Entry 8K5O (electron microscopy, 2.42 A resolution); this record covers chains C and M of the 56 polymer chains in the assembly.

# Chain C
Name: Photosynthetic reaction center cytochrome c subunit
Source organism: Halorhodospira halochloris
UniProtKB: A0A0X8X829 (A0A0X8X829_HALHR); numbering as in UniProt (aligned over 1-372)
Amino-acid sequence (372 residues; each row starts with the number of its first residue):
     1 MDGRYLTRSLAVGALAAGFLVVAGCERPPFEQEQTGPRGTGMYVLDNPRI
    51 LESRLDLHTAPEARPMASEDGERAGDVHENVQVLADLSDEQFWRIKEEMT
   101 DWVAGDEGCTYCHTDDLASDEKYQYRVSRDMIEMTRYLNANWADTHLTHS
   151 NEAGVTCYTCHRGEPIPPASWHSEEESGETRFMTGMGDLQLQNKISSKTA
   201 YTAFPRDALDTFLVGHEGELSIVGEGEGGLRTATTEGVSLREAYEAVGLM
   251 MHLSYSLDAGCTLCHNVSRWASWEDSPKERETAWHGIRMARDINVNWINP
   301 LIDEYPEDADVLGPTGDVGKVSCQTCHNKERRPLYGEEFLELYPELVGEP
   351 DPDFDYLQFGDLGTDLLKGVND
Disordered / not traced: 1-24, 371-372
Covalent attachments: heme c (HEC) linked to Cys109, Cys112, Cys157, Cys160, Cys261, Cys323, Cys326
Ion coordination: heme c Fe (4 sites), coordinated by Lys96, His113, Met131, His146, His161, Met250, His265, His327
Ligand contacts:
  - heme c (HEC), molecule 1: His78, Glu79, Asn80, Val81, Gln82, Val83, Leu84, Ala85, Phe92, Trp93, Lys96, Met99, Thr100, Ala104, Gly108, Tyr111, His113, Leu117, Ala118, Gln124, Tyr125, Ser128, Arg129
  - heme c (HEC), molecule 2: Met99, Val103, Tyr111, Tyr123, Gln124, Val127, Ser128, Met131, Ile132, Met134, Thr135, Leu138, Val155, Thr156, His161, Pro165, Ile166, Pro167, Ser170, His172, Ile293, Ile298, Tyr305, Val311, Val318, Gly319, Lys320, Val321, Thr325, Leu346
  - heme c (HEC), molecule 3: Leu138, His146, Leu147, Thr148, His149, Ser150, Asn151, Ala153, Gly154, Val155, Thr159, Leu213, Leu253, Leu257, Glu279, Thr282, Ala283, Gly286, Ile287, Met289, Ile293, Val321, Ser322, His327, Arg331, Arg332, Pro333, Gly336
  - heme c (HEC), molecule 4: Leu220, Ser221, Ile222, Val223, Val247, Met250, Met251, Leu253, Ser254, Leu257, Gly260, Leu263, Cys264, His265, Trp270, Ala271, Trp273, Glu279, Arg280, Ala283, Trp284, Ile287, Arg288

# Chain M
Name: Reaction center protein M chain
Source organism: Halorhodospira halochloris
UniProtKB: A0A0X8X847 (A0A0X8X847_HALHR); residue numbers follow UniProt; this construct covers 1-320
Amino-acid sequence (320 residues; each row starts with the number of its first residue):
     1 MAEYQNVFTRVQVRGPAEQGLEVPGGSWNRVGRPRFSYLLGKIGDAQVGP
    51 IYLGATGVVASLGFLIFCLMVGFNWLAAVDWSVREVFRQFWWLAVEVPPP
   101 EYGLRIPPFNDGGWFLWGLAICSLSLLMWWARTYIRARALGLGTHVAWAF
   151 AAALWFYFIITIIRPVAIGSWDESLPIGMFAHLDWLVAISERYGNFYYNP
   201 FHMLSIAFCFGSALLFAAHGATILATGRYNSEREIEQITDRGTGSERAAL
   251 FWRWTMGFNATMESIHRWGYWMAILVPLVASIGLFLSGTVIESWYEWGLK
   301 HNLVPIYEELSDPARNPAAQ
Disordered / not traced: 1, 320
Ion coordination: Fe ion: His219, Glu234, His266 (shared with 2 residues of chain L)
Ligand contacts:
  - Trans-Geranyl Bacteriochlorophyll B (A1LZM), molecule 1: Ile51, Trp91, Trp129, Phe156, Tyr157, Ile160, Leu175, Met179, Phe180, His182, Leu183, Trp185, Leu186
  - Trans-Geranyl Bacteriochlorophyll B (A1LZM), molecule 2: Phe64, Phe67, Cys68, Cys122, Leu126, Ala153, Leu154, Phe156, Tyr157, Ile160, Trp185, Leu186, Val187, Ile189, Ser190, Glu191, Asn195, Phe196, Tyr197, Asn199, Phe201, His202, Ser205, Ile206, Cys209, Phe210, Val276, Pro277, Ala280, Gly283, Leu284
  - Trans-Geranyl Bacteriochlorophyll B (A1LZM), molecule 3: Leu186, Tyr197, Phe210
  - Trans-Geranyl Bacteriochlorophyll B (A1LZM), molecule 4: Tyr197, His202, Met203, Ile206, Ala207, Phe210, Gly211, Leu214, Met272
  - Trans-Geranyl Bacteriopheophytin B (A1LZP), molecule 1: Ile51, Tyr52, Leu53, Gly57, Val58, Ser61, Phe64, Leu65, Leu126, Trp129, Arg132, Thr133, Val146, Ala149, Phe150, Ala153, Ala273, Ile274, Val276, Pro277
  - Trans-Geranyl Bacteriopheophytin B (A1LZP), molecule 2: Phe210, Ala213, Leu214, Ala217, Ala218, Trp252, Thr255, Met256
  - 2-O-octyl-beta-D-glucopyranose (BGL): Thr56, Leu124, Leu127, Met128, Ala131, Ile135
  - menaquinone 8 (MQ8), molecule 1: Phe67, Cys68, Val71, Gly72, Trp75, Phe115, Leu119, Cys122, Tyr157, Thr161, Leu175, Pro176, Ile177, Gly178, His182
  - menaquinone 8 (MQ8), molecule 2: Leu214, Leu215, Ala218, His219, Thr222, Ile223, Ser245, Ala248, Ala249, Trp252, Thr255, Met256, Phe258, Asn259, Ala260, Thr261, Met262, Ile265, Trp268, Met272

# Interface between chain C and chain M
Contacting residue pairs - 139 pairs, chain C then chain M:
  Gly36(C) - Leu310(M)
  Pro37(C) - Tyr307(M)  hydrophobic
  Pro37(C) - Glu308(M)
  Pro37(C) - Leu310(M)
  Thr40(C) - Tyr307(M)
  Arg181(C) - Asn110(M)  hydrogen bond (side chain-backbone)
  Arg181(C) - Asp111(M)  salt bridge
  Phe182(C) - Asn110(M)  hydrogen bond (backbone-side chain)
  Met183(C) - Pro108(M)
  Met183(C) - Phe109(M)  hydrogen bond (backbone-backbone)
  Met183(C) - Asn110(M)  hydrogen bond (backbone-backbone)
  Met183(C) - Asp111(M)
  Thr184(C) - Phe109(M)
  Gly185(C) - Phe109(M)
  Gly185(C) - Asn110(M)
  Gly185(C) - Trp114(M)  hydrogen bond (backbone-side chain)
  Met186(C) - Met70(M)
  Met186(C) - Phe73(M)  hydrophobic
  Met186(C) - Asn74(M)
  Met186(C) - Ala77(M)
  Met186(C) - Asn110(M)  hydrogen bond (backbone-side chain)
  Met186(C) - Trp114(M)
  Gly187(C) - Asn74(M)  hydrogen bond (backbone-side chain)
  Gly187(C) - Ala77(M)
  Gly187(C) - Ala78(M)
  Gly187(C) - Asn110(M)  hydrogen bond (backbone-side chain)
  Asp188(C) - Asn110(M)  hydrogen bond (backbone-side chain)
  Leu189(C) - Ala78(M)  hydrophobic
  Leu189(C) - Leu93(M)  hydrophobic
  Leu189(C) - Ala94(M)
  Leu189(C) - Glu96(M)
  Gln190(C) - Glu96(M)  hydrogen bond (side chain-backbone)
  Gln190(C) - Val97(M)  hydrogen bond (side chain-backbone)
  Gln190(C) - Pro99(M)
  Gln190(C) - Asp111(M)
  Gln190(C) - Gly112(M)
  Gln192(C) - Glu96(M)
  Asn193(C) - Trp92(M)
  Asn193(C) - Leu93(M)
  Asn193(C) - Ala94(M)
  Asn193(C) - Glu96(M)  hydrogen bond
  Asn193(C) - Ala181(M)
  Lys194(C) - Ala78(M)
  Lys194(C) - Val79(M)
  Lys194(C) - Gln89(M)  hydrogen bond
  Lys194(C) - Trp92(M)
  Ile195(C) - Gln89(M)
  Ile195(C) - Trp92(M)  hydrophobic
  Tyr201(C) - Trp92(M)  hydrogen bond (backbone-side chain)
  Thr202(C) - Trp92(M)
  Ala203(C) - Trp92(M)
  Ala203(C) - Asp184(M)  hydrogen bond (backbone-side chain)
  Phe204(C) - Asp184(M)  hydrogen bond (backbone-side chain)
  Phe204(C) - Val187(M)  hydrophobic
  Ile222(C) - Arg192(M)
  Val223(C) - Glu191(M)
  Val223(C) - Arg192(M)
  Val223(C) - Gly194(M)
  Gly224(C) - Arg192(M)  hydrogen bond (backbone-backbone)
  Gly224(C) - Glu292(M)
  Gly224(C) - Ser293(M)  hydrogen bond (backbone-side chain)
  Glu225(C) - Glu292(M)
  Glu225(C) - Ser293(M)
  Glu225(C) - Glu296(M)
  Gly226(C) - Glu292(M)
  Gly228(C) - Trp297(M)
  Gly228(C) - Lys300(M)  hydrogen bond (backbone-side chain)
  Gly229(C) - Ile291(M)
  Gly229(C) - Glu292(M)  hydrogen bond (backbone-backbone)
  Gly229(C) - Ser293(M)  hydrogen bond (backbone-backbone)
  Gly229(C) - Glu296(M)
  Gly229(C) - Trp297(M)
  Leu230(C) - Val290(M)
  Leu230(C) - Ile291(M)  hydrophobic
  Leu230(C) - Glu292(M)
  Leu230(C) - Trp297(M)
  Leu230(C) - Lys300(M)
  Arg231(C) - Gly288(M)  hydrogen bond (side chain-backbone)
  Arg231(C) - Thr289(M)  hydrogen bond (side chain-backbone)
  Arg231(C) - Val290(M)  hydrogen bond (backbone-backbone)
  Arg231(C) - Glu292(M)
  Thr235(C) - Glu292(M)
  Gly237(C) - Arg192(M)
  Gly237(C) - Glu292(M)
  Val238(C) - Arg192(M)  hydrogen bond (backbone-side chain)
  Ser239(C) - Pro100(M)
  Ser239(C) - Asp172(M)
  Leu240(C) - Asp172(M)  hydrogen bond (backbone-side chain)
  Leu240(C) - Glu173(M)
  Leu240(C) - Trp185(M)
  Leu240(C) - Ala188(M)
  Leu240(C) - Ile189(M)  hydrophobic
  Arg241(C) - Glu96(M)  salt bridge
  Arg241(C) - Val97(M)  hydrogen bond (side chain-backbone)
  Arg241(C) - Pro98(M)  hydrogen bond (side chain-backbone)
  Arg241(C) - Pro99(M)
  Arg241(C) - Pro100(M)
  Arg241(C) - Asp172(M)  hydrogen bond (backbone-side chain)
  Ala243(C) - Arg192(M)
  Tyr244(C) - Pro176(M)
  Tyr244(C) - Asp184(M)
  Tyr244(C) - Trp185(M)
  Tyr244(C) - Ala188(M)  hydrophobic
  Val247(C) - Val187(M)  hydrophobic
  Asn266(C) - Tyr307(M)
  Val267(C) - Glu191(M)
  Ser268(C) - Asn195(M)
  Ser268(C) - Tyr198(M)  hydrogen bond
  Arg269(C) - Tyr198(M)  hydrogen bond
  Arg269(C) - Tyr295(M)
  Arg269(C) - Val304(M)
  Arg269(C) - Pro305(M)  hydrogen bond (side chain-backbone)
  Arg269(C) - Tyr307(M)
  Trp270(C) - Glu191(M)  hydrogen bond
  Ser272(C) - Tyr295(M)
  Trp273(C) - Ala314(M)
  Trp273(C) - Arg315(M)
  Trp273(C) - Asn316(M)
  Trp273(C) - Pro317(M)
  Glu274(C) - Leu310(M)
  Glu274(C) - Pro313(M)
  Asp275(C) - Leu310(M)
  Ser276(C) - Leu310(M)
  Ser276(C) - Pro313(M)
  Ser276(C) - Ala314(M)  hydrogen bond (backbone-backbone)
  Pro277(C) - Leu310(M)
  Pro277(C) - Ala314(M)
  Lys278(C) - Asp312(M)
  Lys278(C) - Pro313(M)  hydrogen bond (side chain-backbone)
  Lys278(C) - Ala314(M)
  Arg280(C) - Ala314(M)
  Glu281(C) - Ala314(M)
  Glu281(C) - Arg315(M)  hydrogen bond (side chain-backbone)
  Trp284(C) - Asn316(M)
  Trp284(C) - Pro317(M)  hydrophobic
  His285(C) - Pro317(M)
  Tyr356(C) - Pro317(M)
  Leu357(C) - Pro317(M)
  Leu357(C) - Ala318(M)  hydrophobic
Also at the interface, not in a pair above, chain C (59 interface residues in all): Thr35, Glu236
Also at the interface, not in a pair above, chain M (61 interface residues in all): Arg88, Tyr102, Phe180, Ile306

# Overview
59 residues of chain C and 61 residues of chain M are in contact; the contacts include 36 hydrogen bonds and 2
salt bridges. Polar contacts include Arg181(C)-Asp111(M), Arg241(C)-Glu96(M) and Arg181(C)-Asn110(M).
Chain C is Photosynthetic reaction center cytochrome c subunit and chain M is Reaction center protein M chain,
both from Halorhodospira halochloris; the structure, Cryo-EM structure of the RC-LH core comples from
Halorhodospira halochloris, was determined by electron microscopy.
